Entry 8X0X (X-ray diffraction, 3.45 A resolution); this record covers chains E and H of the 3 polymer chains in the assembly.

[Chain E]
Name: Spike protein S1
From: Severe acute respiratory syndrome coronavirus 2
Notes: fragment: receptor-binding domain
Reference sequence: P0DTC2 (SPIKE_SARS2); residue numbers follow UniProt; this construct covers 334-528
Chain sequence (195 residues; row label = number of the first residue in the row):
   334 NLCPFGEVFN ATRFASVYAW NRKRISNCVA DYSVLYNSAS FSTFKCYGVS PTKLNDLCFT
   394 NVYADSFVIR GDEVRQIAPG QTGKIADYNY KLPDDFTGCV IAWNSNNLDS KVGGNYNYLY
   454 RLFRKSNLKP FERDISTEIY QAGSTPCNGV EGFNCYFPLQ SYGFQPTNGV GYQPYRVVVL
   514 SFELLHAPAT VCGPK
Disordered / not traced: 519-520
Cystine bridges: Cys-336/Cys-361, Cys-379/Cys-432, Cys-480/Cys-488
Covalent attachments: N-acetylglucosamine (NAG) linked to Asn-343
UniProt features mapped onto this chain:
  - region: Arg-403 to Asp-405 (Integrin-binding motif), Asn-448 to Phe-456 (Immunodominant HLA epitope recognized by the CD8+)
  - glycosylation: Asn-343 (N-linked (GlcNAc...) (complex) asparagine)
  - natural variant: Gly-339 (G339D: In strain: Omicron/BA.1, Omicron/BA.2 and 4 more; G339H: In strain: Omicron/BA.2.75, Omicron/XBB.1.5 and 1 more), Arg-346 (R346K: In strain: Mu/B.1.621; R346T: In strain: Omicron/BQ.1.1, Omicron/XBB.1.5 and 1 more), Leu-368 (L368I: In strain: Omicron/XBB.1.5, Omicron/EG.5.1), Ser-371 (S371F: In strain: Omicron/BA.2, Omicron/BA.2.12.1 and 6 more; S371L: In strain: Omicron/BA.1), Ser-373 (S373P: In strain: Omicron/BA.1, Omicron/BA.2 and 7 more), Ser-375 (S375F: In strain: Omicron/BA.1, Omicron/BA.2 and 7 more), Thr-376 (T376A: In strain: Omicron/BA.2, Omicron/BA.2.12.1 and 5 more), Asp-405 (D405N: In strain: Omicron/BA.2, Omicron/BA.2.12.1 and 6 more), Arg-408 (R408S: In strain: Omicron/BA.2, Omicron/BA.2.12.1 and 6 more), Lys-417 (K417N: In strain: Beta/B.1.351, Omicron/BA.1 and 8 more; K417T: In strain: Gamma/P.1), Asn-440 (N440K: In strain: Omicron/BA.1, Omicron/BA.2 and 7 more), Lys-444 (K444T: In strain: Omicron/BQ.1.1), 16 further natural variant entries in UniProt
  - mutagenesis: Asn-343 (N343Q: Reduced viral infectivity), Leu-452 (L452R: Increased resistance to neutralizing antibodies. Decreases HLA binding to NF9 epitope. Increased binding affinity to human ACE2), Tyr-453 (Y453F: Decreased HLA binding to NF9 epitope. Increased binding affinity to human ACE2), Ala-475 (A475V: Increased resistance to neutralizing antibodies), Val-483 (V483A: Increased resistance to neutralizing antibodies), Glu-484 (E484D: Increased replication in human TMEM106B overexpressing cells), Phe-490 (F490L: Increased resistance to neutralizing antibodies and human covalescent sera neutralization), Gln-493 (Q493N: Reduced host ACE2-binding affinity in vitro; Q493Y: Reduced host ACE2-binding affinity in vitro), Asn-501 (N501T: Reduced host ACE2-binding affinity in vitro; N501Y: Increased binding affinity to human ACE2), His-519 (H519P: Increased resistance to human covalescent sera neutralization)

[Chain H]
Name: Heavy chain of JE-5C Fab
From: Homo sapiens
Notes: antibody fragment or engineered binder
Chain sequence (221 residues; each row starts with the number of its first residue; a row labelled like 82A-82C holds insertion residues (82A, then the next letters in order)):
     1 EVQLLESGGG LVQPGGSLRL SCAASGVTVT SNYMSWVRQA PGKGLEWVSV IYSGGSTYYA
    61 DSVKGRFTIS RHNSKNTLYL QM
82A-82C NSL
    83 RAEDTAVYYC ARDLREAG
  100A G
  100E M
   101 DVWGQGTTVT VSSASTKGPS VFPLAPSSKS TSGGTAALGC LVKDYFPEPV TVSWNSGALT
   161 SGVHTFPAVL QSSGLYSLSS VVTVPSSSLG TQTYICNVNH KPSNTKVDKK VEPKSC
Disordered / not traced: 129-131
Cystine bridges: Cys-22/Cys-92, Cys-140/Cys-196
From the paper describing this entry:
  - mutagenesis - Y52E, Y52Q, S56D, S56G: decreased binding to RBD

[How chain E and chain H interact]
Residue-residue contacts (37):
  Thr-415(E) with Ser-56(H); Tyr-58(H), hydrogen bond
  Gly-416(E) with Tyr-52(H); Tyr-58(H), hydrogen bond (backbone-side chain)
  Lys-417(E) with Tyr-52(H); Arg-97(H); Glu-98(H), salt bridge
  Asp-420(E) with Ser-56(H), hydrogen bond
  Tyr-421(E) with Tyr-33(H); Tyr-52(H); Ser-53(H), hydrogen bond; Gly-54(H), hydrogen bond (side chain-backbone)
  Tyr-453(E) with Glu-98(H), hydrogen bond
  Leu-455(E) with Tyr-33(H), hydrogen bond (backbone-side chain); Glu-98(H)
  Phe-456(E) with Tyr-33(H), hydrophobic; Leu-96(H); Ala-99(H), hydrophobic
  Arg-457(E) with Ser-53(H), hydrogen bond (backbone-side chain)
  Lys-458(E) with Ser-53(H); Gly-54(H)
  Ser-459(E) with Gly-54(H)
  Asn-460(E) with Gly-54(H), hydrogen bond (side chain-backbone); Ser-56(H)
  Tyr-473(E) with Ser-31(H), hydrogen bond (side chain-backbone)
  Gln-474(E) with Ser-31(H)
  Ala-475(E) with Thr-28(H); Asn-32(H), hydrogen bond (backbone-side chain); Arg-94(H)
  Gly-476(E) with Thr-28(H), hydrogen bond (backbone-side chain)
  Ser-477(E) with Thr-28(H)
  Phe-486(E) with Arg-94(H); Asp-101(H)
  Asn-487(E) with Gly-26(H), hydrogen bond (side chain-backbone); Arg-94(H), hydrogen bond
  Tyr-489(E) with Leu-96(H)
  Gln-493(E) with Glu-98(H)
Interface residues without a listed pair, chain E (22 interface residues in all): Thr-478
Interface residues without a listed pair, chain H (21 interface residues in all): Glu-1, Val-2, Val-27, Thr-30, Gly-55
From the paper, about this interface:
  - pairs named by the authors: Gly-26(H)/Asn-487(E), Leu-96(H)/Tyr-489(E) (hydrophobic contact), Ala-99(H)/Tyr-489(E) (hydrophobic contact)
  - epitope / paratope residues, chain E: Thr-415(E), Lys-417(E), Tyr-453(E), Arg-457(E)
  - epitope / paratope residues, chain H: Gly-26(H), Ser-53(H), Leu-96(H), Ala-99(H)

[Overview]
22 residues of chain E face 21 of chain H across their interface; the contacts include 14 hydrogen bonds and 1
salt bridge. Polar contacts include Lys-417(E)/Glu-98(H), Thr-415(E)/Tyr-58(H) and Gly-416(E)/Tyr-58(H). The
paper describes a contact between Gly-26(H) and Asn-487(E); hydrophobic contacts between Leu-96(H) and
Tyr-489(E) and Ala-99(H) and Tyr-489(E). From the paper: Y52E, Y52Q and S56D of chain H, among others, reduce
binding to RBD; epitope/paratope residues Thr-415(E), Lys-417(E) and Gly-26(H) among others.
Chain E is Spike protein S1 (Severe acute respiratory syndrome coronavirus 2) and chain H is Heavy chain of
JE-5C Fab (Homo sapiens); the structure, Crystal structure of JE-5C in complex with SARS-CoV-2 RBD, was
determined by X-ray diffraction, deposited together with 8X0Y, 8YRO, 8YRP and 8YZ5.
